8FTD - chains J and K of the 10 polymer chains in the assembly; structure by electron microscopy, 2.76 A resolution.

== Chain J ==
Molecule: DNA-directed RNA polymerase subunit beta'
Organism: Escherichia coli
Notes: EC 2.7.7.6
UniProtKB: P0A8T7 (RPOC_ECOLI); residue numbers follow UniProt; this construct covers 1-1407
Chain sequence (1407 residues; each row starts with the number of its first residue):
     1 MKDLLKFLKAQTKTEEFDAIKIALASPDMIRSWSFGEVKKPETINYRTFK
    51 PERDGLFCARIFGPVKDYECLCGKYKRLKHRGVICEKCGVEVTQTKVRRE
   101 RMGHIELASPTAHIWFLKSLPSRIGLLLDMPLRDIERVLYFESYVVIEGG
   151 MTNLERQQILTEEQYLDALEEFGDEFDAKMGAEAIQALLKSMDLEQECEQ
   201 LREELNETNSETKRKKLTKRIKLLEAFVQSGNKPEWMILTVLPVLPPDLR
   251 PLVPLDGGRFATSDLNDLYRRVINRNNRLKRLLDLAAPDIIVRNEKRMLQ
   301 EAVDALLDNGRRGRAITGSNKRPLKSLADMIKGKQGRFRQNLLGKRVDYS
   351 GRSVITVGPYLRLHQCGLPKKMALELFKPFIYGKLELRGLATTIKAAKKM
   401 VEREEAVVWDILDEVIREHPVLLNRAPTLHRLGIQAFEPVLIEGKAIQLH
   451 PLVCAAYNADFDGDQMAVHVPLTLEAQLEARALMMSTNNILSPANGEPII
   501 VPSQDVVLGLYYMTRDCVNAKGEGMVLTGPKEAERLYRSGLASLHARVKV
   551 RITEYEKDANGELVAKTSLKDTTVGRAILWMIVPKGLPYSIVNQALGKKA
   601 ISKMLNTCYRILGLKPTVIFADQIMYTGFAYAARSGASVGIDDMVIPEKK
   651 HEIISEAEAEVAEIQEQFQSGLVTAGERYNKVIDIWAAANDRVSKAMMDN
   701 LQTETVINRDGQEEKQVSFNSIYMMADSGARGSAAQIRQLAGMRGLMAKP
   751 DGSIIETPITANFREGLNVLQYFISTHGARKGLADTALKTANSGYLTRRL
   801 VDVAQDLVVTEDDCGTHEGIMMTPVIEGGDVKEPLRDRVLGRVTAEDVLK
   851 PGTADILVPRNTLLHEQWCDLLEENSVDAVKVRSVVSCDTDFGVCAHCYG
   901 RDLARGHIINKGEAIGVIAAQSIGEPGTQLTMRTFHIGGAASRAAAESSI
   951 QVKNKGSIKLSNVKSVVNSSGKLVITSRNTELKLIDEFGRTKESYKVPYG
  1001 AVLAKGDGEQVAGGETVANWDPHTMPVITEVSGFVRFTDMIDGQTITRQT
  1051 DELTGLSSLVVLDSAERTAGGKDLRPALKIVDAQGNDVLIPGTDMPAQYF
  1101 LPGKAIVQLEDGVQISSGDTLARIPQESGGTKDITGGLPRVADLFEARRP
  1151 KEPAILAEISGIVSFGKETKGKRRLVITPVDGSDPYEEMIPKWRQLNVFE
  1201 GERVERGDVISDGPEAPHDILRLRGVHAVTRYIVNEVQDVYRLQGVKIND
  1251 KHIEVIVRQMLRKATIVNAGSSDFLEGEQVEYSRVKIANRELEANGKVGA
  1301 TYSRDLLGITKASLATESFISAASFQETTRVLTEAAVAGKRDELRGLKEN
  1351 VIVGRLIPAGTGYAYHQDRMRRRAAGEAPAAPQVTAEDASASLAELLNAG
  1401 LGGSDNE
Unresolved in the structure: 1-15, 932-947, 1127-1133, 1376-1407
Curated features (UniProtKB/Swiss-Prot):
  - binding site (Zn(2+)): Cys-70, Cys-72, Cys-85, Cys-88, Cys-814, Cys-888, Cys-895, Cys-898
  - binding site (Mg(2+)): Asp-460, Asp-462, Asp-464
  - modified residue: Lys-983 (N6-acetyllysine)
  - mutagenesis: Gln-504 (Q504P: Resistant to antibiotics salinamide A and B), Asn-690 (N690D: Resistant to antibiotics salinamide A and B), Met-697 (M697V: Resistant to antibiotics salinamide A and B), Ala-735 (A735T: Resistant to antibiotics salinamide A and B), Arg-738 (R738C/H/P/S: Resistant to antibiotics salinamide A and B), Ala-748 (A748E: Resistant to antibiotics salinamide A and B), Pro-758 (P758S/T: Resistant to antibiotics salinamide A and B), Phe-763 (F763C: Resistant to antibiotics salinamide A and B), Ser-775 (S775A: Resistant to antibiotics salinamide A and B), Ala-779 (A779T/V: Resistant to antibiotics salinamide A and B), Arg-780 (R780C: Resistant to antibiotics salinamide A and B), Gly-782 (G782A/C: Resistant to antibiotics salinamide A and B), 1 further mutagenesis entry in UniProt
Ion coordination: Zn2+ site 1: Cys-70, Cys-72, Cys-85, Cys-88; Mg2+: Asp-462, Asp-464; Zn2+ site 2: Cys-814, Cys-888, Cys-895, Cys-898

== Chain K ==
Molecule: DNA-directed RNA polymerase subunit omega
Organism: Escherichia coli
Notes: EC 2.7.7.6
UniProtKB: P0A800 (RPOZ_ECOLI); residue numbers follow UniProt; this construct covers 1-91
Chain sequence (91 residues; row label = number of the first residue in the row):
     1 MARVTVQDAVEKIGNRFDLVLVAARRARQMQVGGKDPLVPEENDKTTVIA
    51 LREIEEGLINNQILDVRERQEQQEQEAAELQAVTAIAEGRR
Unresolved in the structure: 1, 81-91

== How chain J and chain K interact ==
Residue-residue contacts (34; chain J residue first):
  His-364(J) with Val-4(K)
  Val-415(J) with Lys-45(K), hydrogen bond (backbone-side chain)
  Arg-417(J) with Asn-43(K), hydrogen bond (side chain-backbone); Asp-44(K), salt bridge
  Glu-418(J) with Asp-44(K); Lys-45(K), hydrogen bond (side chain-backbone); Val-48(K)
  Thr-473(J) with Arg-28(K)
  Leu-474(J) with Ala-24(K); Ala-27(K), hydrophobic; Arg-28(K); Thr-47(K)
  Glu-475(J) with Ala-24(K); Arg-28(K), salt bridge
  Leu-478(J) with Ala-23(K); Ala-24(K); Thr-47(K)
  Glu-479(J) with Val-20(K)
  Arg-481(J) with Ala-2(K); Arg-3(K), hydrogen bond (side chain-backbone)
  Ala-482(J) with Arg-16(K)
  Leu-483(J) with Arg-16(K)
  Thr-487(J) with Val-4(K), hydrogen bond (side chain-backbone); Thr-5(K)
  Asn-488(J) with Arg-16(K)
  Leu-614(J) with Thr-5(K); Gln-7(K)
  Lys-615(J) with Thr-5(K); Gln-7(K)
  Arg-905(J) with Arg-16(K)
  Asn-910(J) with Asn-15(K), hydrogen bond (side chain-backbone)
  Lys-911(J) with Asn-15(K); Phe-17(K)
  Thr-1361(J) with Val-20(K)
Also at the interface, not in a pair above, chain J (25 interface residues in all): Glu-414, Glu-438, Met-485, Gly-1360, Ala-1364
Also at the interface, not in a pair above, chain K (24 interface residues in all): Val-6, Asp-8, Leu-21, Glu-42, Thr-46, Leu-51

== Overview ==
25 residues of chain J face 24 of chain K across their interface, with 6 hydrogen bonds and 2 salt bridges.
Among the polar pairs are Arg-417(J)/Asp-44(K), Glu-475(J)/Arg-28(K) and Val-415(J)/Lys-45(K). From UniProt: 8
Zn2+-binding residues, 3 Mg2+-binding residues and 13 mutagenesis sites on chain J.
Chain J is DNA-directed RNA polymerase subunit beta' and chain K is DNA-directed RNA polymerase subunit omega,
both from Escherichia coli; the structure, Structure of Escherichia coli CedA in complex with transcription
initiation complex, was determined by electron microscopy.
